1VG0 - chains A and B; structure by X-ray diffraction, 2.20 A resolution.

[Chain A]
Protein: Rab proteins geranylgeranyltransferase component A 1
From: Rattus norvegicus
UniProt: P37727 (RAE1_RAT); residue numbers follow UniProt; this construct covers 1-650
Amino-acid sequence (650 residues; each row starts with the number of its first residue):
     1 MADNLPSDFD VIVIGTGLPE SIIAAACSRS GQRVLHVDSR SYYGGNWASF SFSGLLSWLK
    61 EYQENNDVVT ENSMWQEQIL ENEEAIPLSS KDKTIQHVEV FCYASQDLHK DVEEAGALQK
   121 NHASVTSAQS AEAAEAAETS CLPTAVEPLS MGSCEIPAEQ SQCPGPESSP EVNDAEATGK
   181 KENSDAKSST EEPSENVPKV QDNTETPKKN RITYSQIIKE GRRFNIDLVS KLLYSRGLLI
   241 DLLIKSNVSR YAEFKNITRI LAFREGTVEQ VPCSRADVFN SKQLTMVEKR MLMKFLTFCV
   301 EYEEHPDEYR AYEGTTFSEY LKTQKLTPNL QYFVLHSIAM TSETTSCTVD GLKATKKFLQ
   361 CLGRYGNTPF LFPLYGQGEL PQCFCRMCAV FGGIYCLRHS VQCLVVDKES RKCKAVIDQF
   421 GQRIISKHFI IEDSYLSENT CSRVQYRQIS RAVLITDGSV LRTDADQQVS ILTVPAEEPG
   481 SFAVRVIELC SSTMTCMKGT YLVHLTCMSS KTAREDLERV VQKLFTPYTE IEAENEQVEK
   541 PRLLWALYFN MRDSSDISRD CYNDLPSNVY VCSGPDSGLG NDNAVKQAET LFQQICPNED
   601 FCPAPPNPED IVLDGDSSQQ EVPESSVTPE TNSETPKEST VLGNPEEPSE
Disordered / not traced: 1-2, 64-73, 107-210, 341-342, 532-538, 607-650
Differences from the reference sequence: engineered mutation Lys231 (Gln in P37727), Arg462 (Lys in P37727), Thr473 (Ala in P37727), Ala483 (Gly in P37727)
Residues lining bound ligands: geran-8-yl geran (GER): Val271, Pro272, Cys273, Ser274, Arg275, Val278, Leu284, Leu292, Met293, Leu296, Val300, Phe333, Ser337, Ile338, Phe358, Leu359, Leu362
Curated features (UniProtKB/Swiss-Prot):
  - mutagenesis: Phe279 (F279A: Abolishes association with RGGT)

[Chain B]
Protein: Ras-related protein Rab-7
From: Rattus norvegicus
UniProt: P09527 (RAB7_RAT); numbering as in UniProt (aligned over 1-207)
Amino-acid sequence (207 residues; numbered 1 to 207; the number before each row is that of its first residue):
     1 MTSRKKVLLK VIILGDSGVG KTSLMNQYVN KKFSNQYKAT IGADFLTKEV MVDDRLVTMQ
    61 IWDTAGQERF QSLGVAFYRG ADCCVLVFDV TAPNTFKTLD SWRDEFLIQA SPRDPENFPF
   121 VVLGNKIDLE NRQVATKRAQ AWCYSKNNIP YFETSAKEAI NVEQAFQTIA RNALKQETEV
   181 ELYNEFPEPI KLDKNERAKA SAESCSC
Disordered / not traced: 1-5, 36-40, 193-207
Metal / ion sites: Mg2+: Thr22 (together with GDP)
Residues lining bound ligands: GDP (guanosine-5'-diphosphate): Asp16, Ser17, Gly18, Val19, Gly20, Lys21, Thr22, Ser23, Phe33, Ser34, Asn35, Glu68, Asn125, Lys126, Asp128, Leu129, Ser155, Ala156, Lys157
Curated features (UniProtKB/Swiss-Prot):
  - motif: Tyr28 to Ile41 (Switch 1), Gln67 to Asp82 (Switch 2)
  - binding site (GTP): Ser17, Gly18, Val19, Gly20, Lys21, Thr22, Ser23, Ser34, Asn35, Tyr37, Thr40, Gly66, Asn125, Lys126, Asp128, Ala156, Lys157
  - binding site (Mg(2+)): Thr22, Thr40, Asp63
  - modified residue: Thr2 (N-acetylthreonine), Ser72 (Phosphoserine), Cys207 (Cysteine methyl ester)
  - lipidation (S-geranylgeranyl cysteine): Cys205, Cys207
  - cross-link (Glycyl lysine isopeptide (Lys-Gly)): Lys191 (interchain with G-Cter in ubiquitin), Lys194 (interchain with G-Cter in ubiquitin)

[Chain A / chain B interface]
Residue-residue contacts - 56 pairs, chain A then chain B:
  Asp3(A) with Arg69(B); Phe70(B)
  Asn4(A) with Arg69(B), hydrogen bond (backbone-side chain); Phe70(B)
  Leu5(A) with Phe70(B), hydrophobic
  Tyr43(A) with Gln67(B); Ser72(B), hydrogen bond (side chain-backbone); Gly74(B)
  Arg222(A) with Ser111(B)
  Arg223(A) with Ser111(B), hydrogen bond (side chain-backbone); Arg113(B)
  Asn225(A) with Arg79(B), hydrogen bond
  Ile240(A) with Leu192(B), hydrophobic
  Arg250(A) with Asp44(B), salt bridge; Phe45(B)
  Tyr251(A) with Asp44(B), hydrogen bond; Trp62(B), hydrophobic
  Glu253(A) with Pro189(B); Ile190(B); Lys191(B), salt bridge
  Phe254(A) with Pro189(B); Ile190(B), hydrogen bond (backbone-backbone); Leu192(B), hydrophobic
  Lys255(A) with Ile190(B)
  Asn256(A) with Ile190(B)
  Tyr365(A) with Ile190(B), hydrophobic; Leu192(B)
  Leu374(A) with Pro189(B), hydrophobic
  Tyr375(A) with Arg79(B)
  Glu379(A) with Ala76(B); Arg79(B), salt bridge
  Gln382(A) with Gly74(B); Val75(B), hydrogen bond (side chain-backbone); Ala76(B), hydrogen bond (side chain-backbone)
  Arg386(A) with Asp44(B), salt bridge; Trp62(B); Asp63(B), hydrogen bond (side chain-backbone); Phe77(B)
  Ala389(A) with Ala65(B); Gln67(B)
  Val390(A) with Gly42(B); Ala43(B); Asp44(B); Ala65(B), hydrophobic
  Ile394(A) with Arg69(B); Phe70(B), hydrophobic
  Tyr395(A) with Gln67(B); Phe70(B); Ser72(B), hydrogen bond (backbone-side chain)
  Cys396(A) with Ser72(B)
  Leu397(A) with Ser72(B), hydrogen bond (backbone-side chain)
  Arg398(A) with Phe70(B), hydrogen bond (side chain-backbone); Gln71(B), hydrogen bond (side chain-backbone)
  Gln467(A) with Phe186(B)
  Ser491(A) with Phe186(B)
  Ser492(A) with Phe186(B)
Interface residues without a listed pair, chain A (38 interface residues in all): Pro6, Ser49, Leu243, Ile244, Ser249, Leu371, Cys385, Met494
Interface residues without a listed pair, chain B (28 interface residues in all): Ser17, Leu73, Ile108, Pro187

[Summary]
38 residues of chain A face 28 of chain B across their interface, with 13 hydrogen bonds and 4 salt bridges.
Polar pairs include Arg250(A)-Asp44(B), Glu253(A)-Lys191(B) and Glu379(A)-Arg79(B). Bound to chain A:
geran-8-yl geran. Ligands of chain B: GDP.
Chain A is Rab proteins geranylgeranyltransferase component A 1 and chain B is Ras-related protein Rab-7, both
from Rattus norvegicus; the structure, The crystal structures of the REP-1 protein in complex with
monoprenylated Rab7 protein, was determined by X-ray diffraction (same publication as 1VG1, 1VG8 and 1VG9).
